PDB entry 8W0E | electron microscopy, 3.40 A resolution | chains 3 and 5 of the 8 polymer chains in the assembly

== Chain 3 ==
Name: DNA replication licensing factor MCM3
From: Homo sapiens
Notes: EC 3.6.4.12
UniProt: P25205 (MCM3_HUMAN); residue numbers follow UniProt; this construct covers 2-808
Chain sequence (810 residues; each row starts with the number of its first residue; numbers below 1 keep their minus sign (Ser-1 is residue -1)):
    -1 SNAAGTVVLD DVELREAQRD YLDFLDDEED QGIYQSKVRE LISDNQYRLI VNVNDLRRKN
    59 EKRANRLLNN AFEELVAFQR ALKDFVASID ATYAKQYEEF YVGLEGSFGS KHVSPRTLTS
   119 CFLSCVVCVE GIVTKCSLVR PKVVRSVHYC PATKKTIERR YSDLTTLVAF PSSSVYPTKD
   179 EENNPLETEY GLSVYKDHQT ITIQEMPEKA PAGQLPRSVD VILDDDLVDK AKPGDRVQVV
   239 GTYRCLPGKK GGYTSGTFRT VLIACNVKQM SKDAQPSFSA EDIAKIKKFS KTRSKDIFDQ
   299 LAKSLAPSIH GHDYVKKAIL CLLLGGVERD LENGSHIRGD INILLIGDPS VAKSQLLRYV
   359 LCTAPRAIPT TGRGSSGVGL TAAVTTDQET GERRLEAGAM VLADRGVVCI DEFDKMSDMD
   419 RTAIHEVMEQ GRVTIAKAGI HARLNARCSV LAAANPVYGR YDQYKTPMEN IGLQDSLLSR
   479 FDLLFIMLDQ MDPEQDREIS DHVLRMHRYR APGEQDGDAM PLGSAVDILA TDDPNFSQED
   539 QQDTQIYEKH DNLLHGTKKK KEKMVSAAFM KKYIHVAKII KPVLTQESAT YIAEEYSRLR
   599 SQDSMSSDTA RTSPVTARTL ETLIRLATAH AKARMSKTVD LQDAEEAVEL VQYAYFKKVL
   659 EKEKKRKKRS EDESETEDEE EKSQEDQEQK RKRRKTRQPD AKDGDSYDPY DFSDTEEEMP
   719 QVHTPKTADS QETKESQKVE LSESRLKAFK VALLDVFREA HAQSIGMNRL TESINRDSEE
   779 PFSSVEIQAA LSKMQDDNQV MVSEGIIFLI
Not modelled in the structure: -1 to 8, 164-171, 274-276, 521-542, 555-561, 659-808
Differences from the reference sequence: expression tag (-1 to 1)
Swiss-Prot annotation at these positions:
  - motif: Ser477 to Asp480 (Arginine finger)
  - binding site (ADP): Gln353, Leu393, Glu394, Ala395, Ala397
  - binding site (ATP): Ala523, Arg664
  - modified residue: Ala2 (N-acetylalanine), Ser160 (Phosphoserine), Ser275 (Phosphoserine), Lys293 (N6-acetyllysine), Ser535 (Phosphoserine), Lys547 (N6-acetyllysine), Ser611 (Phosphoserine), Ser668 (Phosphoserine), Ser672 (Phosphoserine), Thr674 (Phosphothreonine), Ser681 (Phosphoserine), Tyr708 (Phosphotyrosine), Ser711 (Phosphoserine), Thr713 (Phosphothreonine), Thr722 (Phosphothreonine), Thr725 (Phosphothreonine), Ser728 (Phosphoserine), Ser734 (Phosphoserine)
  - mutagenesis: Ser535 (S535A: 50% reduction in phosphorylation by ATM or ATR)
Bound ions: Mg2+: Ser352 (together with ADP)
Small-molecule neighbours:
  - ADP (adenosine-5'-diphosphate), molecule 1: Ser306, Ile307, His308, His310, Asp346, Pro347, Ser348, Val349, Ala350, Lys351, Ser352, Gln353, Ile497, His500, Val501
  - ADP, molecule 2: Ile335, Glu427, Ala615, Arg616, Glu619

== Chain 5 ==
Name: DNA replication licensing factor MCM5
From: Homo sapiens
Notes: EC 3.6.4.12
UniProt: P33992 (MCM5_HUMAN); numbering as in UniProt (aligned over 1-734)
Chain sequence (734 residues; each row starts with the number of its first residue):
     1 MSGFDDPGIF YSDSFGGDAQ ADEGQARKSQ LQRRFKEFLR QYRVGTDRTG FTFKYRDELK
    61 RHYNLGEYWI EVEMEDLASF DEDLADYLYK QPAEHLQLLE EAAKEVADEV TRPRPSGEEV
   121 LQDIQVMLKS DASPSSIRSL KSDMMSHLVK IPGIIIAASA VRAKATRISI QCRSCRNTLT
   181 NIAMRPGLEG YALPRKCNTD QAGRPKCPLD PYFIMPDKCK CVDFQTLKLQ ELPDAVPHGE
   241 MPRHMQLYCD RYLCDKVVPG NRVTIMGIYS IKKFGLTTSR GRDRVGVGIR SSYIRVLGIQ
   301 VDTDGSGRSF AGAVSPQEEE EFRRLAALPN VYEVISKSIA PSIFGGTDMK KAIACLLFGG
   361 SRKRLPDGLT RRGDINLLML GDPGTAKSQL LKFVEKCSPI GVYTSGKGSS AAGLTASVMR
   421 DPSSRNFIME GGAMVLADGG VVCIDEFDKM REDDRVAIHE AMEQQTISIA KAGITTTLNS
   481 RCSVLAAANS VFGRWDETKG EDNIDFMPTI LSRFDMIFIV KDEHNEERDV MLAKHVITLH
   541 VSALTQTQAV EGEIDLAKLK KFIAYCRVKC GPRLSAEAAE KLKNRYIIMR SGARQHERDS
   601 DRRSSIPITV RQLEAIVRIA EALSKMKLQP FATEADVEEA LRLFQVSTLD AALSGTLSGV
   661 EGFTSQEDQE MLSRIEKQLK RRFAIGSQVS EHSIIKDFTK QKYPEHAIHK VLQLMLRRGE
   721 IQHRMQRKVL YRLK
Not modelled in the structure: 1-26, 45-50, 198-207, 277-284, 304-313, 544-550, 656-734
Swiss-Prot annotation at these positions:
  - binding site (ADP): Arg371
  - modified residue: Ser2 (N-acetylserine), Ser315 (Phosphoserine), Lys392 (N6-acetyllysine), Lys396 (N6-acetyllysine), Ser605 (Phosphoserine), Lys696 (N6-acetyllysine)
  - natural variant: Thr466 (T466I: In MGORS8)
Bound ions: Zn2+: Cys172, Cys175, Cys197; Mg2+: Ser388 (together with ADP)
Small-molecule neighbours:
  - ADP (adenosine-5'-diphosphate), molecule 1: Ser342, Ile343, Phe344, Asp382, Pro383, Gly384, Thr385, Ala386, Lys387, Ser388, Gln389, Leu532, His535, Val536
  - ADP, molecule 2: Arg371, Glu463, Gln464, Val610, Arg611, Glu614

== Interface between chain 3 and chain 5 ==
Residue-residue contacts - 139 pairs, chain 3 then chain 5:
  Leu116(3) with Val161(5)
  Ser118(3) with Val222(5), hydrogen bond (side chain-backbone); Asp223(5), hydrogen bond
  Leu121(3) with Cys221(5), hydrophobic
  Ile130(3) with Phe427(5), hydrophobic; Ile474(5), hydrophobic
  Lys133(3) with Ser424(5), hydrogen bond (side chain-backbone); Arg425(5), hydrogen bond (side chain-backbone); Asn426(5)
  Gln202(3) with Phe427(5), hydrogen bond (side chain-backbone)
  Pro205(3) with Leu478(5), hydrophobic
  Glu206(3) with Thr477(5), hydrogen bond
  Ala210(3) with Met429(5); Val435(5)
  Gln212(3) with Val258(5)
  Pro214(3) with Phe427(5)
  Arg215(3) with Asp255(5), salt bridge
  Gly232(3) with Ile474(5)
  Arg234(3) with Thr475(5), hydrogen bond (side chain-backbone); Thr476(5), hydrogen bond
  Cys243(3) with Pro216(5); Cys221(5), hydrophobic
  Pro245(3) with Pro216(5)
  Lys248(3) with Asp210(5), hydrogen bond (side chain-backbone); Tyr212(5)
  Gly249(3) with Leu193(5)
  Gly250(3) with Ala192(5); Leu193(5), hydrogen bond (backbone-backbone)
  Tyr251(3) with Gly190(5), hydrogen bond (side chain-backbone); Tyr191(5), hydrogen bond (side chain-backbone); Ala192(5), hydrophobic; Lys273(5), hydrogen bond (side chain-backbone); Phe274(5); Gly275(5)
  Thr252(3) with Gly190(5); Tyr191(5), hydrogen bond (backbone-backbone); Leu193(5)
  Ser253(3) with Gly190(5); Phe274(5)
  Gly254(3) with Ala163(5); Lys164(5); Ala165(5), hydrogen bond (backbone-backbone)
  Thr255(3) with Arg162(5); Ala163(5)
  Phe256(3) with Ala163(5), hydrogen bond (backbone-backbone); Ala165(5), hydrophobic; Ile214(5), hydrophobic; Cys219(5), hydrophobic
  Arg257(3) with Arg162(5)
  Thr258(3) with Ala163(5)
  Ser306(3) with Leu365(5); Asp367(5), hydrogen bond; Arg371(5), hydrogen bond (backbone-side chain)
  Pro347(3) with Ser512(5)
  Ser348(3) with Thr609(5); Val610(5); Arg611(5), hydrogen bond (side chain-backbone)
  Ser352(3) with Gln464(5)
  Gln353(3) with Leu369(5); Thr370(5); Arg371(5); Gln464(5)
  Arg356(3) with Leu369(5); Glu460(5), salt bridge; Gln464(5); Thr466(5)
  Tyr357(3) with Leu369(5)
  Cys360(3) with Asp367(5)
  Ile366(3) with Thr475(5)
  Pro367(3) with Thr477(5)
  Thr369(3) with Val456(5); Glu460(5), hydrogen bond; Ser468(5)
  Arg371(3) with Glu452(5); Asp453(5); Val456(5)
  Gly372(3) with Ile469(5); Ala470(5), hydrogen bond (backbone-backbone)
  Ser373(3) with Ala470(5), hydrogen bond (side chain-backbone)
  Gly377(3) with Lys471(5); Ala472(5)
  Gln386(3) with Pro422(5)
  Arg392(3) with Arg425(5)
  Glu394(3) with Arg425(5), salt bridge; Ala472(5)
  Ala395(3) with Ala472(5); Gly473(5)
  Ala397(3) with Ala470(5), hydrophobic; Thr475(5)
  Glu410(3) with His459(5), salt bridge
  Lys413(3) with Val456(5)
  Asn453(3) with Thr509(5)
  Tyr456(3) with Pro508(5)
  Arg458(3) with Glu597(5), salt bridge; Ser604(5), hydrogen bond (side chain-backbone); Ser605(5); Pro607(5)
  Asp487(3) with Arg590(5), salt bridge; Thr609(5)
  Met489(3) with Arg590(5); Ser591(5); Arg594(5)
  Asp494(3) with Arg590(5), salt bridge
  Arg495(3) with Lys583(5); Ile587(5)
  Ile497(3) with Val610(5), hydrophobic
  Ser498(3) with Lys583(5), hydrogen bond; Tyr586(5); Leu613(5)
  Asp499(3) with Lys583(5)
  Val501(3) with Val610(5), hydrophobic
  Leu502(3) with Ala579(5); Lys583(5); Leu613(5), hydrophobic; Val617(5), hydrophobic
  Met504(3) with Leu365(5), hydrophobic
  His505(3) with Lys363(5); Arg573(5); Glu614(5)
  Arg506(3) with Leu574(5); Ala576(5); Ala579(5)
  Tyr507(3) with Pro366(5), hydrophobic; Arg573(5), hydrogen bond (backbone-side chain)
  Arg508(3) with Gly571(5), hydrogen bond (side chain-backbone); Pro572(5); Arg573(5)
  Gly515(3) with Gly571(5)
  Asp516(3) with Lys569(5); Gly571(5)
  Ala517(3) with Arg567(5); Val568(5); Lys569(5); Cys570(5); Gly571(5)
  Met518(3) with Arg362(5)
  Leu520(3) with Gly439(5); Arg481(5), hydrogen bond (backbone-side chain)
  Leu552(3) with Pro366(5), hydrophobic
Also at the interface, not in a pair above, chain 3 (90 interface residues in all): Thr117, Cys119, Val131, Thr132, Ser216, Asp233, Arg242, Leu244, Pro305, Ile307, Thr368, Gly370, Val376, Ala381, Thr383, Leu400, Gly457, Gln488
Also at the interface, not in a pair above, chain 5 (106 interface residues in all): Ala160, Ile168, Met184, Glu189, Asp217, Pro259, Arg364, Arg420, Ser423, Ile428, Gly431, Leu436, Asp438, Arg513, Ser575, Leu582, Arg603, Ile606, Glu621, Pro630

== In short ==
90 residues of chain 3 face 106 of chain 5 across their interface; the contacts include 27 hydrogen bonds and
7 salt bridges. Polar contacts include Arg215(3)-Asp255(5), Arg356(3)-Glu460(5) and Glu394(3)-Arg425(5). One
ADP molecule is bound between chain 3 and chain 5.
Here chain 3 is DNA replication licensing factor MCM3 and chain 5 is DNA replication licensing factor MCM5,
both from Homo sapiens. Entry 8W0E (Cryo-EM structure of a human MCM2-7 single hexamer on dsDNA) was
determined by electron microscopy, deposited together with 8W0F, 8W0G, 8W0I and 9CAQ.
